PDB entry 1GAE | X-ray diffraction, 2.17 A resolution | chains O and P

[Chain O (and P)]
Protein: D-glyceraldehyde-3-phosphate dehydrogenase
From: Escherichia coli
Notes: EC 1.2.1.12; chain P of this document is another copy of the same molecule, construct and numbering; everything in this record applies to it too
Reference sequence: P0A9B2 (G3P1_ECOLI); the construct lacks a stretch of the UniProt sequence and is renumbered around it, so the offset changes along the chain: 0-34 = UniProt 1-35; 36-122 = UniProt 36-122; 123-138 = UniProt 124-139; 141-330 = UniProt 141-330
Chain sequence (330 residues; each row starts with the number of its first residue; note: 3 numbers in that range are skipped by the numbering (no residue carries them; nothing is unmodelled there); numbering starts at 0):
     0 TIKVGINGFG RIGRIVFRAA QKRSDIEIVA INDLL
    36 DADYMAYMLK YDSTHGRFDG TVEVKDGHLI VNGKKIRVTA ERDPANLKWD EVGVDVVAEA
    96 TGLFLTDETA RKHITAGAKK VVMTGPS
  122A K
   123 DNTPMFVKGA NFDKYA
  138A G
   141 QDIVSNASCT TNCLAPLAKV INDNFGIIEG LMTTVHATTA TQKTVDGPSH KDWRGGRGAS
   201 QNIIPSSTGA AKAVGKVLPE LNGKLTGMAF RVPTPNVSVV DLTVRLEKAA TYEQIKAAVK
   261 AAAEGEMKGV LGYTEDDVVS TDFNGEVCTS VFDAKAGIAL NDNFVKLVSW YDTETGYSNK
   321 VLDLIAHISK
Differences from the reference sequence: engineered mutation Thr313 (Asn in P0A9B2)
Curated features (UniProtKB/Swiss-Prot):
  - modified residue: Lys115 (N6-succinyllysine)
Ligand contacts: NAD (nicotinamide-adenine-dinucleotide): Asn6, Gly7, Phe8, Gly9, Arg10, Ile11, Asn31, Asp32, Leu33, Leu34, Glu76, Arg77, Ala95, Thr96, Gly97, Leu98, Leu100, Thr119, Gly120, Ser148, Cys149, Thr313, Glu314, Tyr317

[Chain O / chain P interface]
Contacting residue pairs - 94 pairs, chain O then chain P:
  Glu169(O) with Arg245(P); Leu300(P); Asn301(P), hydrogen bond; Phe304(P)
  Gly170(O) with Leu300(P); Phe304(P)
  Leu171(O) with Thr243(P); Phe304(P), hydrophobic; Val305(P); Lys306(P)
  Met172(O) with Lys306(P)
  Thr173(O) with Asp241(P), hydrogen bond; Lys306(P), hydrogen bond
  Val175(O) with Ile203(P)
  Trp193(O) with Asp277(P)
  Arg194(O) with Asp276(P); Asp277(P); Val278(P), hydrogen bond (side chain-backbone); Asp293(P), salt bridge; Lys295(P); Ala296(P)
  Arg197(O) with Val279(P); Thr281(P); Asp282(P), salt bridge
  Gln201(O) with Ser280(P); Thr281(P)
  Asn202(O) with Val279(P); Ser280(P), hydrogen bond; Thr281(P), hydrogen bond
  Ile203(O) with Val175(P), hydrophobic; Thr234(P); Val237(P); Val279(P); Ser280(P), hydrogen bond (backbone-side chain); Trp310(P)
  Pro205(O) with Val278(P); Trp310(P), hydrophobic
  Gly223(O) with Leu300(P)
  Lys224(O) with Leu300(P)
  Leu225(O) with Leu300(P)
  Thr226(O) with Ile298(P); Leu300(P)
  Gly227(O) with Ile298(P)
  Met228(O) with Ala296(P); Lys306(P)
  Phe230(O) with Val239(P), hydrophobic; Asp241(P)
  Val232(O) with Val232(P), hydrophobic
  Pro233(O) with Thr234(P)
  Thr234(O) with Ile203(P); Pro233(P)
  Val237(O) with Ile203(P)
  Asp241(O) with Thr173(P), hydrogen bond; Phe230(P)
  Thr243(O) with Leu171(P); Thr243(P)
  Arg245(O) with Arg245(P)
  Asp276(O) with Arg194(P)
  Asp277(O) with Trp193(P); Arg194(P)
  Val278(O) with Arg194(P), hydrogen bond (backbone-side chain); Pro205(P)
  Val279(O) with Arg194(P); Arg197(P); Asn202(P); Ile203(P)
  Ser280(O) with Gln201(P); Asn202(P), hydrogen bond; Ile203(P), hydrogen bond (side chain-backbone)
  Thr281(O) with Arg197(P); Gln201(P); Asn202(P), hydrogen bond
  Asp282(O) with Arg197(P), salt bridge
  Asp293(O) with Arg194(P), salt bridge
  Lys295(O) with Arg194(P)
  Ala296(O) with Arg194(P); Met228(P)
  Ile298(O) with Thr226(P); Gly227(P)
  Leu300(O) with Glu169(P); Gly223(P); Lys224(P)
  Asn301(O) with Glu169(P), hydrogen bond
  Phe304(O) with Glu169(P); Gly170(P); Leu171(P), hydrophobic; Phe304(P), hydrophobic
  Val305(O) with Leu171(P)
  Lys306(O) with Leu171(P); Met172(P); Thr173(P), hydrogen bond; Met228(P)
  Trp310(O) with Ile203(P); Pro205(P), hydrophobic
Interface residues without a listed pair, chain O (49 interface residues in all): Ile204, Pro235, Val239, Ala299, Val308
Interface residues without a listed pair, chain P (50 interface residues in all): Ser200, Ile204, Leu225, Pro235, Ala299, Val308

[Summary]
49 residues of chain O face 50 of chain P across their interface; the contacts include 14 hydrogen bonds and 4
salt bridges. Polar pairs include Arg194(O)-Asp293(P), Arg197(O)-Asp282(P) and Glu169(O)-Asn301(P). Chain O
binds NAD.
Chain O and chain P are both D-glyceraldehyde-3-phosphate dehydrogenase (Escherichia coli); the structure,
Comparison of the structures of wild type and a N313T mutant of escherichia coli glyceraldehyde 3-phosphate
..., was determined by X-ray diffraction, deposited together with 1GAD.
